1NVP - chains F and A of the 6 polymer chains in the assembly; structure by X-ray diffraction, 2.10 A resolution.

== Chain F ==
Molecule: 17-nt DNA strand
Sequence (17 nucleotides; each row starts with the number of its first residue):
     1 CCTTTTATAGCCCCCCC

== Chain A ==
Molecule: TATA box binding protein
Organism: Homo sapiens
Notes: fragment: c-terminal 181 amino acids
UniProtKB: P20226 (TBP_HUMAN); residue numbers follow UniProt; this construct covers 159-339
Amino-acid sequence (181 residues; numbered 159 to 339; the number before each row is that of its first residue):
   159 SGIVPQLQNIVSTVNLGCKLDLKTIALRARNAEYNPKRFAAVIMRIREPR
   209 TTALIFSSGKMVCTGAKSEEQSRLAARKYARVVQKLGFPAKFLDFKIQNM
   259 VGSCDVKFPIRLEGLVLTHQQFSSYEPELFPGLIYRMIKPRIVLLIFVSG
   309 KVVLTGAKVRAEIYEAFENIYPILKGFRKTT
Not modelled in the structure: 339
Curated features (UniProtKB/Swiss-Prot):
  - binding site (DNA): Asn167, Arg203, Lys218, Asn257, Arg294

== Chain F / chain A interface ==
Residue-residue contacts - 32 pairs, chain F then chain A:
  DC2(F) - Arg196(A)  hydrogen bond to the phosphate
  DC2(F) - Phe197(A)  base contact
  DT3(F) - Arg196(A)  salt bridge to the phosphate
  DT3(F) - Phe197(A)  base contact
  DT3(F) - Leu212(A)  base contact
  DT4(F) - Arg203(A)  phosphate contact
  DT4(F) - Thr210(A)  phosphate contact
  DT4(F) - Leu212(A)  base contact
  DT4(F) - Thr222(A)  base contact
  DT5(F) - Asn167(A)  hydrogen bond to the base
  DT5(F) - Val169(A)  base contact
  DT5(F) - Arg203(A)  salt bridge to the phosphate
  DT5(F) - Thr210(A)  hydrogen bond to the phosphate
  DT5(F) - Thr222(A)  hydrogen bond to the sugar
  DT5(F) - Gly223(A)  phosphate contact
  DT6(F) - Gln166(A)  sugar contact
  DT6(F) - Asn167(A)  hydrogen bond to the base
  DT6(F) - Val259(A)  base contact
  DA7(F) - Gln166(A)  sugar contact
  DA7(F) - Val259(A)  base contact
  DA7(F) - Ser261(A)  sugar contact
  DA7(F) - Val311(A)  base contact
  DT8(F) - Leu303(A)  base contact
  DT8(F) - Phe305(A)  base contact
  DT8(F) - Lys309(A)  salt bridge to the phosphate
  DT8(F) - Val311(A)  sugar contact
  DA9(F) - Phe288(A)  base contact
  DA9(F) - Pro289(A)  base contact
  DA9(F) - Phe305(A)  sugar contact
  DA9(F) - Ser307(A)  hydrogen bond to the phosphate
  DA9(F) - Lys309(A)  phosphate contact
  DG10(F) - Pro289(A)  sugar contact
Other interface residues (no listed pair), chain A (21 interface residues in all): Ile201, Lys225

== Overview ==
9 residues of chain F and 21 residues of chain A are in contact; the contacts include 6 hydrogen bonds and 3
salt bridges. Polar contacts include DT5(F)-Asn167(A), DT6(F)-Asn167(A) and DT5(F)-Thr222(A). UniProt lists 5
DNA-binding residues on chain A.
Chain F is a 17-nt DNA strand and chain A is TATA box binding protein (Homo sapiens); the structure, Human
tfiia/tbp/DNA complex, was determined by X-ray diffraction (same publication as 1NH2).
